Entry 7BQV (X-ray diffraction, 1.80 A resolution); this record covers chains A and B.

== Chain A ==
Name: Protein cereblon
Organism: Homo sapiens
UniProtKB: Q96SW2 (CRBN_HUMAN); residues 318-426 here = UniProt positions 318-426
Chain sequence (109 residues; each row starts with the number of its first residue):
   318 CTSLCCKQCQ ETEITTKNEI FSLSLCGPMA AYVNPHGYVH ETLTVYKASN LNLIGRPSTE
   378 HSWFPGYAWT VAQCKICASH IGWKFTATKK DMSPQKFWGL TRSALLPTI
Construct notes: engineered mutation S366 (Cys in Q96SW2)
Bound ions: Zn2+: C323, C326, C391, C394
Small-molecule neighbours: SALL4 (F4U; 2-[(3S)-2,6-bis(oxidanylidene)piperidin-3-yl]-5-oxidanyl-isoindole-1,3-dione): N351, P352, H353, E377, H378, S379, W380, W386, W400, F402
Swiss-Prot annotation at these positions:
  - binding site (Zn(2+)): C323, C326, C391, C394
  - binding site ((S)-thalidomide): H378, W380, W386
  - natural variant: C391 (C391R: In MRT2)
  - mutagenesis: Y384 (Y384A: Abolishes thalidomide-binding without affecting DCX protein ligase complex activity; when associated with A-386), W386 (W386A: Abolishes thalidomide-binding without affecting DCX protein ligase complex activity; when associated with A-384 ...)
Reported in the primary citation:
  - Zn2+ coordination: C323, C326, C391, C394
  - conformationally variable residues (side-chain flip): Y355, H378
  - binding site for SALL4: N351, H353, H378, W380, W386, W400
  - mutagenesis - H353A (2.28 +/- 0.10 uM): decreased binding to SALL4

== Chain B ==
Name: Sal-like protein 4
Organism: Homo sapiens
UniProtKB: Q9UJQ4 (SALL4_HUMAN); numbering as in UniProt (aligned over 410-432)
Chain sequence (24 residues; row label = number of the first residue in the row):
   409 SFVCSVCGHR FTTKGNLKVH FHRH
Construct notes: expression tag (409)
Bound ions: Zn2+: C412, C415, H428, H432
Small-molecule neighbours: SALL4 (F4U; 2-[(3S)-2,6-bis(oxidanylidene)piperidin-3-yl]-5-oxidanyl-isoindole-1,3-dione): V411, C412, S413, V414, C415, G416
Swiss-Prot annotation at these positions:
  - zinc finger: F410 to H432 (C2H2-type 3)
Reported in the primary citation:
  - Zn2+ coordination: C412, C415, H428, H432
  - conformationally variable residues (side-chain flip): R418
  - binding site for SALL4: V411
  - mutagenesis - V411A, V411Q, V411Q/R418S: decreased binding to SALL4
  - specificity-determining residues: V411
  - mutagenesis - V411I, V411T: unchanged binding to SALL4

== Chain A / chain B interface ==
Residue-residue contacts (21; chain A residue first):
  N351(A) - S413(B)  hydrogen bond (side chain-backbone)
  N351(A) - V414(B)  hydrogen bond (side chain-backbone)
  H353(A) - S413(B)
  Y355(A) - S413(B)
  Y355(A) - V414(B)
  Y355(A) - F429(B)
  H357(A) - V414(B)  hydrogen bond (side chain-backbone)
  I371(A) - H417(B)
  G372(A) - R418(B)
  R373(A) - R418(B)  hydrogen bond (backbone-side chain)
  W386(A) - G416(B)
  V388(A) - C415(B)
  V388(A) - G416(B)
  V388(A) - H417(B)
  Q390(A) - H417(B)
  C394(A) - R431(B)  hydrogen bond (backbone-side chain)
  A395(A) - R431(B)
  S396(A) - R431(B)
  H397(A) - C415(B)
  H397(A) - H432(B)
  W400(A) - C415(B)  hydrogen bond (side chain-backbone)
Interface features reported in the paper:
  - interface residues, chain A: H357(A), W400(A)
  - interface residues, chain B: V414(B), C415(B), G416(B), H417(B), R418(B)

== Summary ==
Chain A and chain B form an interface of 15 and 9 residues respectively; the contacts include 6 hydrogen
bonds. Polar contacts include N351(A)-S413(B), N351(A)-V414(B) and H357(A)-V414(B). The paper reports a
binding site for SALL4 at N351(A), H353(A) and V411(B) among others; V411A, V411Q and V411Q/R418S of chain B
reduce binding to SALL4; 6 substitutions were tested in all.
Chain A is Protein cereblon and chain B is Sal-like protein 4, both from Homo sapiens; the structure, Cereblon
in complex with SALL4 and (S)-5-hydroxythalidomide, was determined by X-ray diffraction (same publication as
7BQU).
